8ZWG - chains C and G of the 5 polymer chains in the assembly; structure by electron microscopy, 2.87 A resolution.

== Chain C ==
Name: Guanine nucleotide-binding protein G(I)/G(S)/G(T) subunit beta-1
Source organism: Rattus norvegicus
Reference sequence: P54311 (GBB1_RAT); residues 2-340 here = UniProt positions 2-340
Chain sequence (353 residues; numbered -12 to 340; the number before each row is that of its first residue; numbers below 1 keep their minus sign (Met-12 is residue -12)):
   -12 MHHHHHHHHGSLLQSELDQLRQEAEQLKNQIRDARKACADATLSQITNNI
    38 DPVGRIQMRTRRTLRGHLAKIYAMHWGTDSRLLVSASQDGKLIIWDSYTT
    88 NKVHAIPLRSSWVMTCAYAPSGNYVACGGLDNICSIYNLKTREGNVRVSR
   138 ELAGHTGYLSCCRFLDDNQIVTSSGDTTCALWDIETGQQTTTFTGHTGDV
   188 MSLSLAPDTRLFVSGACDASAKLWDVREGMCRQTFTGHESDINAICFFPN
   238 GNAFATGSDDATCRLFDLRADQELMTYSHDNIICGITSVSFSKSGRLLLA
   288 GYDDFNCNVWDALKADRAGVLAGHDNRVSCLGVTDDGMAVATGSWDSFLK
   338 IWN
Disordered / not traced: -12 to 1
Differences from the reference sequence: initiating methionine (-12); expression tag (-11 to 1)

== Chain G ==
Name: Guanine nucleotide-binding protein G(I)/G(S)/G(O) subunit gamma-2
Source organism: Bos taurus
Reference sequence: P63212 (GBG2_BOVIN); numbering as in UniProt (aligned over 1-68)
Chain sequence (68 residues; row label = number of the first residue in the row):
     1 MASNNTASIAQARKLVEQLKMEANIDRIKVSKAAADLMAYCEAHAKEDPL
    51 LTPVPASENPFREKKFFC
Disordered / not traced: 1-4, 64-68

== Interface between chain C and chain G ==
Pairs across the interface (63):
  Ser2(C) - Arg13(G)
  Leu7(C) - Ala12(G)  hydrophobic
  Leu7(C) - Arg13(G)
  Leu7(C) - Val16(G)
  Ala11(C) - Leu19(G)
  Leu14(C) - Val16(G)
  Leu14(C) - Leu19(G)  hydrophobic
  Lys15(C) - Leu19(G)
  Ile18(C) - Ala23(G)  hydrophobic
  Ile18(C) - Arg27(G)
  Arg22(C) - Arg27(G)
  Cys25(C) - Ile28(G)  hydrogen bond (side chain-backbone)
  Cys25(C) - Val30(G)
  Ala26(C) - Val30(G)  hydrophobic
  Asp27(C) - Lys29(G)
  Asp27(C) - Val30(G)  hydrogen bond (side chain-backbone)
  Asp27(C) - Ser31(G)  hydrogen bond
  Ala28(C) - Ser31(G)
  Leu30(C) - Ala34(G)  hydrophobic
  Thr34(C) - Met38(G)
  Val40(C) - Leu51(G)  hydrophobic
  Arg48(C) - Phe61(G)
  Arg49(C) - Phe61(G)  hydrogen bond (side chain-backbone)
  Ser84(C) - Phe61(G)
  Tyr85(C) - Pro60(G)  hydrophobic
  Tyr85(C) - Phe61(G)  hydrophobic
  Met217(C) - Met21(G)  hydrophobic
  Cys218(C) - Gln18(G)  hydrogen bond (backbone-side chain)
  Cys218(C) - Met21(G)
  Cys218(C) - Glu22(G)  hydrogen bond
  Arg219(C) - Glu22(G)
  Gln220(C) - Ile25(G)
  Thr221(C) - Glu22(G)
  Pro236(C) - Tyr40(G)
  Asn237(C) - Asp36(G)  hydrogen bond
  Asn237(C) - Leu37(G)
  Asn237(C) - Tyr40(G)
  Asn239(C) - Asp36(G)
  Asp254(C) - Ala33(G)
  Arg256(C) - Ile28(G)
  Arg256(C) - Ala33(G)
  Arg256(C) - Asp36(G)  salt bridge
  Ala257(C) - Arg27(G)
  Asp258(C) - Arg27(G)  salt bridge
  Gln259(C) - Val30(G)
  Leu261(C) - Val30(G)  hydrophobic
  Ser279(C) - Asp48(G)  hydrogen bond
  Ser279(C) - Leu50(G)
  Lys280(C) - Glu47(G)
  Ser281(C) - Tyr40(G)
  Ser281(C) - His44(G)
  Ser281(C) - Asp48(G)  hydrogen bond
  Val320(C) - Leu50(G)  hydrophobic
  Asp323(C) - Pro49(G)
  Gly324(C) - Pro49(G)
  Gly324(C) - Leu50(G)
  Met325(C) - Pro49(G)  hydrophobic
  Met325(C) - Leu50(G)
  Met325(C) - Pro60(G)
  Met325(C) - Phe61(G)  hydrophobic
  Ala326(C) - Phe61(G)  hydrophobic
  Asn340(C) - Leu50(G)
  Asn340(C) - Asn59(G)
Other interface residues (no listed pair), chain C (53 interface residues in all): Leu4, Ala21, Ile33, Ile37, Met45, Phe235, Gly282, Arg283, Leu284, Leu300, Ile338, Trp339
Other interface residues (no listed pair), chain G (36 interface residues in all): Ile9, Lys20, Asp26, Cys41, Ala45, Val54, Glu58

== In short ==
Chain C and chain G form an interface of 53 and 36 residues respectively, with 9 hydrogen bonds and 2 salt
bridges. Polar pairs include Arg256(C)-Asp36(G), Asp258(C)-Arg27(G) and Cys25(C)-Ile28(G).
Here chain C is Guanine nucleotide-binding protein G(I)/G(S)/G(T) subunit beta-1 (Rattus norvegicus) and chain
G is Guanine nucleotide-binding protein G(I)/G(S)/G(O) subunit gamma-2 (Bos taurus). Entry 8ZWG (cryoEM
structure of JR14a bound C3aR-Gi complex) was determined by electron microscopy.
